8UKT - chains A and F of the 13 polymer chains in the assembly; structure by X-ray diffraction, 3.60 A resolution.

== Chain A ==
Protein: DNA-directed RNA polymerase II subunit RPB1
Organism: Saccharomyces cerevisiae S288C
Notes: EC 2.7.7.6
Reference sequence: P04050 (RPB1_YEAST); residue numbers follow UniProt; this construct covers 1-1733
Amino-acid sequence (1733 residues; numbered 1 to 1733; the number before each row is that of its first residue):
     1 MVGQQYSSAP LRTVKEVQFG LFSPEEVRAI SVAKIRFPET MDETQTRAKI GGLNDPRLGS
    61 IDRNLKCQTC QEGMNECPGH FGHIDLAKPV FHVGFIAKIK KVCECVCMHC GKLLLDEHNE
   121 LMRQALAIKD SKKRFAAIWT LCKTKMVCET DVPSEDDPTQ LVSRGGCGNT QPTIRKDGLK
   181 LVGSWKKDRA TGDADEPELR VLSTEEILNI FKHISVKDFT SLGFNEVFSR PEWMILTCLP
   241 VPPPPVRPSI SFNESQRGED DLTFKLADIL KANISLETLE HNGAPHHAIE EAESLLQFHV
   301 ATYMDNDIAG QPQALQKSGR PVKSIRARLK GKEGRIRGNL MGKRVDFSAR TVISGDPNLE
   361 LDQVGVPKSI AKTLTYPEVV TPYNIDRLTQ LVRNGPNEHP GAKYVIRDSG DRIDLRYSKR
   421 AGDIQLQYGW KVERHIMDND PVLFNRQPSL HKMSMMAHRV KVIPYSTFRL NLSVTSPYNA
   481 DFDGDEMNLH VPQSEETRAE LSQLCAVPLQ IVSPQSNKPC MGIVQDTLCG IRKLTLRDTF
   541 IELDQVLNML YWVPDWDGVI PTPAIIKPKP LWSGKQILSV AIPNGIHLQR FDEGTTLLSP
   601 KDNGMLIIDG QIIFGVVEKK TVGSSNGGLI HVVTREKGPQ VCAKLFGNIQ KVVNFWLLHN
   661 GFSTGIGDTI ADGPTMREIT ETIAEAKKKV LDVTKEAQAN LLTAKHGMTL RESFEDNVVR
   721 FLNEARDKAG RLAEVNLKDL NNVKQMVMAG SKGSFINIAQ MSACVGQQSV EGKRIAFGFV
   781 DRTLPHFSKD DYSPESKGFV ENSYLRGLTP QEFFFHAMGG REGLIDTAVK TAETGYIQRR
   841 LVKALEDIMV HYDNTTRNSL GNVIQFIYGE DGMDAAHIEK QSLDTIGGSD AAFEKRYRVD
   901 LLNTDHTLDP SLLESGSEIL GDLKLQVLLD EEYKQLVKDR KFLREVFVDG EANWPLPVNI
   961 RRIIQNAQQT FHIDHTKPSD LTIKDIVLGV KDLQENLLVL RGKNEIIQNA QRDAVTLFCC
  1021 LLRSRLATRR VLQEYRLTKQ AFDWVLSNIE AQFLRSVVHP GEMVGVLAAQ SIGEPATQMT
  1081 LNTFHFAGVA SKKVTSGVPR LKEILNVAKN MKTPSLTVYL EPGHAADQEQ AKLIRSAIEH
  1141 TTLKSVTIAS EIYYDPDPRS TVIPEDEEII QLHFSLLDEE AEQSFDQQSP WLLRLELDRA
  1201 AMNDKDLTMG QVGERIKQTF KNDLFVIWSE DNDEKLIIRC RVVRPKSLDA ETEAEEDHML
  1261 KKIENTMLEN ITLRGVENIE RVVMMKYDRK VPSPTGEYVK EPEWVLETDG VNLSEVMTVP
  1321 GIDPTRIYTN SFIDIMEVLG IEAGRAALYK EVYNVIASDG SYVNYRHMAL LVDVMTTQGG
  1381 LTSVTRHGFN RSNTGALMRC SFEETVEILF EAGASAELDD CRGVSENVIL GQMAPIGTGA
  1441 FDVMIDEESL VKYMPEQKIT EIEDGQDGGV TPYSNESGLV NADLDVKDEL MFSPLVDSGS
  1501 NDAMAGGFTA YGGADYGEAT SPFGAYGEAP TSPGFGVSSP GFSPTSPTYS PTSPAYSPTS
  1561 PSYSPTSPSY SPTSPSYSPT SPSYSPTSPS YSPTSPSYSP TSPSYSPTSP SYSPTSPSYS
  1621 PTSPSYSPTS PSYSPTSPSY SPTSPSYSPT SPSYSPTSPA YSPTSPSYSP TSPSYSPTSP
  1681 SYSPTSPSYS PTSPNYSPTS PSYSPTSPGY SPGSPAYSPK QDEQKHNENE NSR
Unresolved in the structure: 1-2, 154-160, 187-198, 250-256, 1082-1091, 1177-1187, 1244-1256, 1447-1733
Metal / ion sites: Zn2+ site 1: Cys-67, Cys-70, Cys-77, His-80; Zn2+ site 2: Cys-107, Cys-110, Cys-167, Asn-169; Mg2+: Asp-483, Asp-485 (shared with 2 residues of chain R)
UniProt features mapped onto this chain:
  - region: Pro-248 to Asp-260 (Lid loop), Asn-306 to Lys-323 (Rudder loop), Pro-810 to Glu-822 (Bridging helix)
  - binding site (Zn(2+)): Cys-67, Cys-70, Cys-77, His-80, Cys-107, Cys-110, Cys-148, Cys-167
  - binding site (Mg(2+)): Asp-481, Asp-483, Asp-485
  - modified residue: Thr-1471 (Phosphothreonine)
  - cross-link (Glycyl lysine isopeptide (Lys-Gly)): Lys-695 (interchain with G-Cter in ubiquitin), Lys-1246 (interchain with G-Cter in ubiquitin), Lys-1350 (interchain with G-Cter in ubiquitin)
  - natural variant: Ser-1653 to Pro-1659 (deletion: In strain: A364A)
  - mutagenesis: Lys-1246 (K1246R: Impairs ubiquitination during transcription stress)

== Chain F ==
Protein: DNA-directed RNA polymerases I, II, and III subunit RPABC2
Organism: Saccharomyces cerevisiae S288C
Reference sequence: P20435 (RPAB2_YEAST); residue numbers follow UniProt; this construct covers 1-155
Amino-acid sequence (155 residues; row label = number of the first residue in the row):
     1 MSDYEEAFND GNENFEDFDV EHFSDEETYE EKPQFKDGET TDANGKTIVT GGNGPEDFQQ
    61 HEQIRRKTLK EKAIPKDQRA TTPYMTKYER ARILGTRALQ ISMNAPVFVD LEGETDPLRI
   121 AMKELAEKKI PLVIRRYLPD GSFEDWSVEE LIVDL
Unresolved in the structure: 1-68, 155
UniProt features mapped onto this chain:
  - region: Leu-111 to Leu-132 (Leucine-zipper)
  - modified residue: Ser-24 (Phosphoserine)

== Chain A / chain F interface ==
Pairs across the interface (62; chain A residue first):
  Val-379(A) / Ser-102(F)
  Val-380(A) / Asn-104(F)
  Thr-381(A) / Ser-102(F)
  Tyr-383(A) / Val-107(F)
  Tyr-383(A) / Leu-111(F)
  Tyr-383(A) / Thr-115(F)
  Glu-495(A) / Ala-98(F)
  Glu-495(A) / Leu-99(F)
  Glu-496(A) / Gly-95(F)
  Glu-496(A) / Leu-99(F)
  Ala-499(A) / Gly-95(F)
  Ala-499(A) / Leu-118(F)  hydrophobic
  Glu-500(A) / Arg-92(F)  salt bridge
  Ser-502(A) / Leu-118(F)
  Gln-503(A) / Arg-90(F)  hydrogen bond
  Leu-504(A) / Lys-87(F)
  Leu-504(A) / Tyr-88(F)  hydrophobic
  His-851(A) / Pro-139(F)
  Tyr-852(A) / Thr-81(F)
  Tyr-852(A) / Thr-86(F)
  Tyr-852(A) / Glu-89(F)  hydrogen bond
  Tyr-852(A) / Arg-136(F)
  Tyr-852(A) / Tyr-137(F)
  Tyr-852(A) / Leu-138(F)  hydrophobic
  Asp-853(A) / Pro-139(F)
  Arg-857(A) / Pro-139(F)
  Arg-1001(A) / Ala-80(F)
  Arg-1001(A) / Pro-83(F)
  Leu-1054(A) / Tyr-84(F)
  Arg-1055(A) / Asp-154(F)  salt bridge
  His-1059(A) / Met-85(F)
  His-1059(A) / Thr-86(F)
  His-1059(A) / Lys-87(F)  hydrogen bond (side chain-backbone)
  Pro-1060(A) / Thr-86(F)
  Pro-1060(A) / Tyr-88(F)
  Glu-1062(A) / Lys-87(F)  salt bridge
  Glu-1062(A) / Tyr-88(F)  hydrogen bond
  Met-1433(A) / Arg-92(F)
  Gly-1437(A) / Tyr-88(F)
  Thr-1438(A) / Tyr-88(F)
  Thr-1438(A) / Arg-92(F)  hydrogen bond (backbone-side chain)
  Gly-1439(A) / Arg-92(F)
  Phe-1441(A) / Tyr-88(F)
  Phe-1441(A) / Glu-89(F)
  Phe-1441(A) / Arg-92(F)
  Phe-1441(A) / Ile-134(F)  hydrophobic
  Phe-1441(A) / Arg-135(F)
  Asp-1442(A) / Val-133(F)
  Asp-1442(A) / Ile-134(F)
  Asp-1442(A) / Arg-135(F)  hydrogen bond (backbone-backbone)
  Asp-1442(A) / Tyr-137(F)
  Val-1443(A) / Arg-92(F)
  Val-1443(A) / Ile-93(F)  hydrophobic
  Val-1443(A) / Leu-132(F)  hydrophobic
  Val-1443(A) / Val-133(F)
  Met-1444(A) / Leu-132(F)
  Met-1444(A) / Val-133(F)  hydrogen bond (backbone-backbone)
  Met-1444(A) / Arg-135(F)
  Met-1444(A) / Asp-145(F)
  Ile-1445(A) / Pro-131(F)
  Ile-1445(A) / Val-133(F)
  Asp-1446(A) / Pro-131(F)  hydrogen bond (backbone-backbone)
Other interface residues (no listed pair), chain A (35 interface residues in all): Pro-382, Gly-1061, Met-1063, Ala-1440
Other interface residues (no listed pair), chain F (38 interface residues in all): Ala-91, Leu-94, Thr-96, Glu-114, Asp-116, Pro-117

== Summary ==
35 residues of chain A and 38 residues of chain F are in contact, with 8 hydrogen bonds and 3 salt bridges.
Polar contacts include Glu-500(A)/Arg-92(F), Arg-1055(A)/Asp-154(F) and Glu-1062(A)/Lys-87(F). UniProt lists 8
Zn2+-binding residues, 3 Mg2+-binding residues and one mutagenesis site on chain A.
Here chain A is DNA-directed RNA polymerase II subunit RPB1 and chain F is DNA-directed RNA polymerases I, II,
and III subunit RPABC2, both from Saccharomyces cerevisiae S288C. Entry 8UKT (RNA polymerase II elongation
complex with Fapy-dG lesion with AMP added) was determined by X-ray diffraction, deposited together with 8UKQ,
8UKR, 8UKS and 8UKU.
